4OJQ - chains A and B; structure by X-ray diffraction, 2.25 A resolution.

# Chain A (and B)
Name: Serine protease NS3
Source organism: Hepatitis C virus
Notes: chain B of this document is another copy of the same molecule, construct and numbering; everything in this record applies to it too
UniProt: K4KA16 (K4KA16_9HEPC); residues 180-630 here correspond to UniProt positions 1206-1656 (UniProt number = residue number + 1026)
Sequence (464 residues; numbered 167 to 630; the number before each row is that of its first residue):
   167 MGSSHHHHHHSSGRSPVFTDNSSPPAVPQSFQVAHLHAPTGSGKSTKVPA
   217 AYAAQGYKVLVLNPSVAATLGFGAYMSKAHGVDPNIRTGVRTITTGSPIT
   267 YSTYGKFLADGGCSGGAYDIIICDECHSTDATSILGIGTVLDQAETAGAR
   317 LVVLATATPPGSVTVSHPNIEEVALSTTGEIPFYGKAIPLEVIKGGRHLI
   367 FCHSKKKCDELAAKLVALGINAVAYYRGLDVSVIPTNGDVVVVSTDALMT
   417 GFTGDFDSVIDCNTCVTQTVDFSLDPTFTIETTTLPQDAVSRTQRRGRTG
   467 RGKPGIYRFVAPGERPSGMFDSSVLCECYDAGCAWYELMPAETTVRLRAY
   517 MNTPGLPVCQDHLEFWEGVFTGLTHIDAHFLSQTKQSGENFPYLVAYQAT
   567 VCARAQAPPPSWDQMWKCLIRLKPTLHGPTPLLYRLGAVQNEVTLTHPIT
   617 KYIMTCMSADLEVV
Disordered / not traced: 167-185, 393-394, 402-404 (chain B: 167-186, 207-211, 247-262, 416, 629-630)
Differences from the reference sequence: expression tag (167-179); conflict Asn403 (Ser1429 in K4KA16), Met505 (Thr1531 in K4KA16)
Bound ions: Ca2+ site 1: Asp437 (shared with Asp437(B), Glu447(B) of chain B)
Small-molecule neighbours: (5-bromo-1H-indol-3-yl)acetic acid (2SX): Val232, Thr254, Gly255, Thr269, Gly271, Lys272, Ala275, Thr298, Trp501, Tyr502

# How chain A and chain B interact
Contacting residue pairs (43; chain A residue first):
  Gly327(A) with Gly327(B); Pro482(B)
  Val329(A) with Pro326(B)
  Lys352(A) with Asn518(B), hydrogen bond
  His369(A) with Glu628(B)
  Lys373(A) with Glu628(B), salt bridge
  Asp437(A) with Asp437(B)
  Thr449(A) with Gln526(B)
  Thr450(A) with Gln526(B), hydrogen bond (backbone-side chain); Glu628(B)
  Leu451(A) with Gln526(B)
  Pro452(A) with Met485(B); Cys525(B); Gln526(B)
  Pro478(A) with Met517(B); Asn518(B); Pro520(B), hydrophobic
  Gly479(A) with Val524(B)
  Glu480(A) with Val524(B)
  Arg481(A) with Met485(B); Val524(B)
  Pro482(A) with Gly327(B); Pro482(B), hydrophobic; Ser483(B)
  Ser483(A) with Pro482(B)
  Met485(A) with Arg481(B); Pro482(B)
  Met517(A) with Pro478(B)
  Asn518(A) with Lys352(B); Pro478(B)
  Val524(A) with Glu480(B)
  Cys525(A) with Pro452(B)
  Gln526(A) with Thr450(B), hydrogen bond (side chain-backbone); Leu451(B); Pro452(B)
  Glu628(A) with Tyr350(B); His369(B); Lys373(B), salt bridge
  Val629(A) with His369(B), hydrogen bond (backbone-side chain)
  Val630(A) with Ser370(B); Val432(B); Thr448(B), hydrogen bond (backbone-side chain); Thr450(B)
Other interface residues (no listed pair), chain A (30 interface residues in all): Pro326, Gly484, Arg514, Thr519, Pro520
Other interface residues (no listed pair), chain B (31 interface residues in all): Val329, Lys372, Thr449, Gly479, Thr519

# Overview
The interface between chain A and chain B involves 30 residues on one side and 31 on the other; the contacts
include 5 hydrogen bonds and 2 salt bridges. Polar contacts include Lys373(A)-Glu628(B), Lys352(A)-Asn518(B)
and Thr450(A)-Gln526(B). Bound to chain A: (5-bromo-1H-indol-3-yl)acetic acid.
Chain A and chain B are both Serine protease NS3 (Hepatitis C virus); the structure, Crystal Structure of
Hepatitis C Virus NS3 Helicase Inhibitor Co-complex with Fragment 1 [(5-bromo-1H-indol-3-yl)acetic acid], was
determined by X-ray diffraction together with 4OK3, 4OK5, 4OK6 and 4OKS from the same study.
